PDB entry 4UNZ | X-ray diffraction, 2.90 A resolution | chains B and E of the 6 polymer chains in the assembly

== Chain B ==
Protein: H3 haemagglutinin HA2 chain
Organism: Influenza A virus (A/EQ/NEWMARKET/93/(H3N8))
Amino-acid sequence (173 residues; numbered 1 to 173; the number before each row is that of its first residue):
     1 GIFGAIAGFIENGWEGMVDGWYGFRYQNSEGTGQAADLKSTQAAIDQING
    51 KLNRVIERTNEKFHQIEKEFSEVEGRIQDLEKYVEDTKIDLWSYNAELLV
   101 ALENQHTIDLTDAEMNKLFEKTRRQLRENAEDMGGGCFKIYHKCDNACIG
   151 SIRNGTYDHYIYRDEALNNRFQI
Disulfides: C144-C148
Covalently attached groups: glycan linked to N154
Reported in the primary citation:
  - post-translational modification sites: N154 (proposed by the authors, not directly observed)

== Chain E ==
Protein: Hay subunit of haemagglutinin
Organism: Influenza A virus (A/EQ/NEWMARKET/93/(H3N8))
Reference sequence: Q82847 (Q82847_9INFA); residues 2-329 here correspond to UniProt positions 17-344 (UniProt number = residue number + 15)
Amino-acid sequence (330 residues; numbered 0 to 329; the number before each row is that of its first residue; numbering starts at 0):
     0 PDQNPTSGNNTATLCLGHHAVANGTLVKTITDDQIEVTNATELVQSISIG
    50 KICNNSYRVLDGRNCTLIDAMLGDPHCDDFQYENWDLFIERSSAFSNCYP
   100 YDIPDYASLRSIVASSGTLEFTAEGFTWTGVTQNGGSGACKRGSADSFFS
   150 RLNWLTKSGNSYPILNVTMPNNKNFDKLYIWGIHHPSSNKEQTKLYIQES
   200 GRVTVSTERSQQTVIPNIGSRPWVRGQSGRISIYWTIVKPGDILMINSNG
   250 NLVAPRGYFKLRTGKSSVMRSDALIDTCVSECITPNGSIPNDKPFQNVNK
   300 ITYGKCPKYIRQNTLKLATGMRNVPEKQIR
Unresolved in the structure: 0-7, 326-329
Differences from the reference sequence: expression tag (0-1)
Disulfides: C52-C277, C64-C76, C97-C139, C281-C305
Covalently attached groups: N-acetylglucosamine (NAG) linked to N38, N53, N285; glycan linked to N165
Reported in the primary citation:
  - binding site for beta-D-galactopyranose: Q226
  - binding site for N-acetyl-D-glucosamine-6-sulfate: K193
  - specificity-determining residues: W222

== How chain B and chain E interact ==
Residue-residue contacts (10):
  S71(B) - K238(E)  hydrogen bond (backbone-side chain)
  E72(B) - K238(E)  salt bridge
  V73(B) - I111(E)  hydrophobic
  E74(B) - S107(E)
  E74(B) - I111(E)
  G75(B) - S107(E)
  G75(B) - I111(E)
  R76(B) - S107(E)  hydrogen bond (backbone-side chain)
  D79(B) - S110(E)  hydrogen bond
  D90(B) - K307(E)  salt bridge
Other interface residues (no listed pair), chain E (7 interface residues in all): A106, I236

== Overview ==
Chain B and chain E form an interface of 8 and 7 residues respectively, with 3 hydrogen bonds and 2 salt
bridges. Among the polar pairs are E72(B)-K238(E), D90(B)-K307(E) and S71(B)-K238(E). Covalently linked
N-acetylglucosamine: at N38(E), N53(E) and N285(E). From the paper: a binding site for beta-D-galactopyranose
at Q226(E); a binding site for N-acetyl-D-glucosamine-6-sulfate at K193(E).
Here chain B is H3 haemagglutinin HA2 chain and chain E is Hay subunit of haemagglutinin, both from Influenza
A virus (A/EQ/NEWMARKET/93/(H3N8)). Entry 4UNZ (Structure of the A_Equine_Newmarket_2_93 H3 haemagglutinin in
complex with 6SO4-Sialyl Lewis X) was determined by X-ray diffraction, deposited together with 4UNW, 4UNX,
4UNY, 4UO0, 4UO1, 4UO2 and 8 further entries.
